PDB entry 2ZVL | X-ray diffraction, 2.50 A resolution | chains A and C of the 6 polymer chains in the assembly

[Chain A (and C)]
Molecule: Proliferating cell nuclear antigen
From: Homo sapiens
Notes: chain C of this document is another copy of the same molecule, construct and numbering; everything in this record applies to it too
UniProtKB: P12004 (PCNA_HUMAN); numbering as in UniProt (aligned over 1-261)
Amino-acid sequence (261 residues; numbered 1 to 261; the number before each row is that of its first residue):
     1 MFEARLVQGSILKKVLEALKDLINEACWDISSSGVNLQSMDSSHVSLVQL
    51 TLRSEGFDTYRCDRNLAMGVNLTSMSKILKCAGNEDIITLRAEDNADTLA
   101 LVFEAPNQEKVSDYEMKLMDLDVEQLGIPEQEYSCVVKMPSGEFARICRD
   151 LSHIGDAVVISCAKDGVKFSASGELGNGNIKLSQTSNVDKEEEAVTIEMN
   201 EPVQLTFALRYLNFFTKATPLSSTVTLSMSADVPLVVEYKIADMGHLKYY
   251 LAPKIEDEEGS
Unresolved in the structure: 96, 185-193, 256-261 (chain C: 186-193, 256-261)
Cystine bridges: C135-C162
Swiss-Prot annotation at these positions:
  - DNA-binding region: R61 to K80
  - modified residue: K14 (N6-acetyllysine), K77 (N6-acetyllysine), K80 (N6-acetyllysine), Y211 (Phosphotyrosine), K248 (N6-acetyllysine)
  - cross-link (Glycyl lysine isopeptide (Lys-Gly)): K164 (interchain with G-Cter in SUMO2), K254 (interchain with G-Cter in SUMO2)
  - natural variant: S228 (S228I: In ATLD2)
  - mutagenesis: K13 (K13R: Inhibits acetylation, recruitment to DNA damage sites, inducible ubiquitination and protein degradation, DNA replication and repair synthesis efficiencies, but homotrimer formation, nuclear ...), K14 (K14R: Inhibits acetylation, recruitment to DNA damage sites, inducible ubiquitination and protein degradation, DNA replication and repair synthesis efficiencies, but homotrimer formation, nuclear ...), K20 (K20R: Inhibits acetylation, recruitment to DNA damage sites, inducible ubiquitination and protein degradation, DNA replication and repair synthesis efficiencies, but homotrimer formation, nuclear ...), M40 (M40A: Complete loss of interaction with UHRF2), S43 to V45 (No effect on POLD3-binding. Impairs binding to ALKBH2), K77 (K77A: Inhibits recruitment to DNA damage sites, but nuclear localization is similar as the wild-type; in association with A-80 ...), K80 (K80A: Inhibits recruitment to DNA damage sites, but nuclear localization is similar as the wild-type; in association with A-77 ...), Q125 to I128 (Strong decrease in POLD3-binding. Impairs binding to ALKBH2), I128 (I128A: Complete loss of interaction with UHRF2), K164 (K164R: Abolishes ubiquitination. No effect on interaction with SHPRH), V188 to K190 (No effect on POLD3-binding. No effect on ALKBH2-binding), Y211 (Y211F: Alters chromatin-associated PCNA stability and its function in DNA replication and repair), 3 further mutagenesis entries in UniProt

[How chain A and chain C interact]
Residue-residue contacts (29; chain A residue first):
  E143(A) - K110(C)
  R146(A) - K80(C)  hydrogen bond (side chain-backbone)
  R146(A) - A82(C)  hydrogen bond (side chain-backbone)
  R146(A) - G83(C)
  D150(A) - K80(C)
  D150(A) - C81(C)
  I154(A) - Y114(C)  hydrophobic
  L175(A) - S74(C)
  L175(A) - K77(C)
  L175(A) - E115(C)
  G176(A) - E115(C)
  N177(A) - Y114(C)
  N177(A) - E115(C)  hydrogen bond (backbone-backbone)
  G178(A) - D113(C)
  G178(A) - Y114(C)
  N179(A) - S112(C)
  N179(A) - D113(C)  hydrogen bond (backbone-backbone)
  I180(A) - K110(C)
  I180(A) - V111(C)
  I180(A) - S112(C)
  I180(A) - Y114(C)
  K181(A) - E109(C)
  K181(A) - K110(C)
  K181(A) - V111(C)  hydrogen bond (backbone-backbone)
  L182(A) - E109(C)
  L182(A) - K110(C)
  S183(A) - E109(C)  hydrogen bond (backbone-backbone)
  Q184(A) - E109(C)
  V195(A) - E109(C)
Other interface residues (no listed pair), chain A (20 interface residues in all): I147, R149, L151, H153, A194
Other interface residues (no listed pair), chain C (15 interface residues in all): M116, K117

[In short]
20 residues of chain A face 15 of chain C across their interface; the contacts include 6 hydrogen bonds. Among
the polar pairs are R146(A)-K80(C), R146(A)-A82(C) and N177(A)-E115(C). From UniProt: 23 mutagenesis sites on
chain A.
Both chains are Proliferating cell nuclear antigen (Homo sapiens). Entry 2ZVL (Crystal structure of PCNA in
complex with DNA polymerase kappa fragment) was determined by X-ray diffraction together with 2ZVK and 2ZVM
from the same study.
